PDB entry 7TNU | X-ray diffraction, 1.58 A resolution | chain A

Chain A:
Name: Cytochrome P450
Source organism: Rhodopseudomonas palustris HaA2
Reference sequence: Q2IU02 (Q2IU02_RHOP2); residues 0-409 here correspond to UniProt positions 1-410 (UniProt number = residue number + 1)
Chain sequence (410 residues; each row starts with the number of its first residue; numbering starts at 0):
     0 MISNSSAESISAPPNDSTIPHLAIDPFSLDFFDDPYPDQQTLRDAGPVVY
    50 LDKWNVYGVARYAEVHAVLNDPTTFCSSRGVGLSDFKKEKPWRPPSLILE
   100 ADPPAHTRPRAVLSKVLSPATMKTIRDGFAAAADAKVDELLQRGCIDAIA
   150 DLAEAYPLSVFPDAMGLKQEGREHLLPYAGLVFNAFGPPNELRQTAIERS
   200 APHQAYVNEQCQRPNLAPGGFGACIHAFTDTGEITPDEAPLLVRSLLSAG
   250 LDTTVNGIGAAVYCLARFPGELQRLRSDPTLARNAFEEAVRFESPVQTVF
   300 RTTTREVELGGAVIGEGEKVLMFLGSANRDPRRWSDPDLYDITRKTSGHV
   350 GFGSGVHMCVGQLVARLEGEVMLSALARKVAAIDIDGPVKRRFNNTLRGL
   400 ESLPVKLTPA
Unresolved in the structure: 0-16
Differences from the reference sequence: engineered mutation Val298 (Phe299 in Q2IU02)
Metal / ion sites: heme Fe near Cys358 (its only coordinating residue here)
Small-molecule neighbours:
  - 4-cyclohexylbenzoic acid (EH1): Arg92, Ser95, Ile97, Leu98, Val181, Phe182, Phe185, Arg243, Ser244, Ser247, Ala248, Thr252, Val295
  - heme (HEM): Leu68, Val80, Ile97, Leu98, His105, Arg109, Leu112, Leu116, Phe160, Ser244, Leu245, Ala248, Gly249, Thr252, Thr253, Gly256, Phe285, Val289, Val295, Val298, Arg300, Leu323, Val349, Gly350, Phe351, Gly352, Val355, His356, Cys358, Val359, Gly360, Val363, Ala364
From the paper describing this entry:
  - mutagenesis - F182L, F298V: unchanged binding to 4-cyclohexylbenzoic acid
  - mutagenesis - F298V: unchanged catalytic activity on 4-cyclohexylbenzoic acid
  - mutagenesis - F298V: unchanged expression
  - mutagenesis - F182L: decreased expression
  - mutagenesis - F182L: decreased binding to 4-phenylbenzoic acid
  - mutagenesis - F182L: increased catalytic activity on 4-phenylbenzoic acid
  - mutagenesis - F182L: decreased catalytic activity on 4-cyclohexylbenzoic acid

In short:
Bound to chain A: heme and 4-cyclohexylbenzoic acid. From the paper: F182L reduces expression; F182L reduces
binding to 4-phenylbenzoic acid.
Chain A is Cytochrome P450 (Rhodopseudomonas palustris HaA2); the structure, The crystal structure of F298V
CYP199A4 bound to 4-cyclohexylbenzoic acid, was determined by X-ray diffraction (same publication as 7TND,
7TNF, 8D39 and 7JXB).
